PDB entry 1LWV | X-ray diffraction, 2.30 A resolution | chains E and A of the 3 polymer chains in the assembly

# Chain E
Molecule: 15-nt DNA strand
Sequence (15 nucleotides; row label = number of the first residue in the row):
    16 GCGTCCAXGT CTACC
Modified / non-standard residues: PED (pentane-3,4-diol-5-phosphate) at position 23

# Chain A
Molecule: 8-oxoguanine DNA glycosylase
Source organism: Homo sapiens
Notes: EC 3.2.2.-; fragment: core fragment (residues 12-327)
UniProtKB: O15527 (OGG1_HUMAN); numbering as in UniProt (aligned over 12-327)
Amino-acid sequence (324 residues; numbered 4 to 327; the number before each row is that of its first residue):
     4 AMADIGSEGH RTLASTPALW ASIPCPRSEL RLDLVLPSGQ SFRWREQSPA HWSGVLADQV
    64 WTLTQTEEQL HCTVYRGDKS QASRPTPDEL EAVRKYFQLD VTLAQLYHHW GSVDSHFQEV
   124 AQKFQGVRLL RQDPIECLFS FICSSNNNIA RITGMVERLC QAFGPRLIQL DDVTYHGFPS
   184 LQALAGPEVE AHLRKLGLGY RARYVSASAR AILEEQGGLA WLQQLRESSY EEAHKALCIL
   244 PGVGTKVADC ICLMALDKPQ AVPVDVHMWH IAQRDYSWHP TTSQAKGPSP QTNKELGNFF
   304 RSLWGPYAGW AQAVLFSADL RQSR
Not modelled in the structure: 4-8, 80-82, 326-327
Differences from the reference sequence: cloning artifact (4-11)
Curated features (UniProtKB/Swiss-Prot):
  - active site: Lys-249 (Schiff-base intermediate with DNA)
  - binding site (DNA): Asn-149, Arg-154, Arg-204, His-270, Gln-287
  - binding site (8-oxoguanine): Pro-266, Asp-268, Gln-315, Phe-319
  - natural variant: Gly-12 (G12E: Found in a kidney cancer sample), Arg-46 (R46Q: Found in a clear cell renal cell carcinoma sample), Ala-85 (A85S: Found in a lung cancer sample), Arg-131 (R131Q: Found in a lung cancer sample), Arg-154 (R154H: Found in a gastric cancer sample), Ser-232 (S232T: Found in a kidney cancer sample)
  - mutagenesis: Lys-249 (K249Q: Loss of activity), Asp-268 (D268E/Q: No effect on activity; D268N: Decreases activity about 65-fold)
Ligand contacts: 8-aminoguanine (ANG): Gly-42, Phe-45, Phe-144, Ile-152, Lys-249, Cys-253, Met-257, Pro-266, Val-267, Asp-268, Met-271, Gln-315, Phe-319

# How chain E and chain A interact
Pairs across the interface - 30 pairs, chain E then chain A:
  DA22(E) / Asn-149(A)  hydrogen bond to the base
  DA22(E) / Asn-150(A)  sugar contact
  DA22(E) / Asn-151(A)  phosphate contact
  DA22(E) / Val-269(A)  phosphate contact
  PED_23(E) / Ser-147(A)  sugar contact
  PED_23(E) / Asn-150(A)  sugar contact
  PED_23(E) / Asn-151(A)  base contact
  PED_23(E) / Ile-152(A)  base contact
  PED_23(E) / Lys-249(A)  covalent bond
  PED_23(E) / Asp-268(A)  sugar contact
  PED_23(E) / His-270(A)  hydrogen bond to the phosphate
  PED_23(E) / Phe-319(A)  sugar contact
  DG24(E) / Ser-148(A)  sugar contact
  DG24(E) / Asn-149(A)  hydrogen bond to the sugar
  DG24(E) / Tyr-203(A)  hydrogen bond to the base
  DG24(E) / Lys-249(A)  phosphate contact
  DG24(E) / Asp-268(A)  phosphate contact
  DG24(E) / Val-269(A)  hydrogen bond to the phosphate
  DT25(E) / Ser-148(A)  sugar contact
  DT25(E) / Gly-245(A)  phosphate contact
  DT25(E) / Val-246(A)  phosphate contact
  DT25(E) / Gly-247(A)  hydrogen bond to the phosphate
  DT25(E) / Thr-248(A)  hydrogen bond to the phosphate
  DT25(E) / Lys-249(A)  hydrogen bond to the phosphate
  DT25(E) / Val-250(A)  hydrogen bond to the phosphate
  DC26(E) / Tyr-207(A)  sugar contact
  DC26(E) / Leu-243(A)  phosphate contact
  DC26(E) / Pro-244(A)  phosphate contact
  DC26(E) / Gly-245(A)  hydrogen bond to the phosphate
  DC26(E) / Val-246(A)  phosphate contact
Other interface residues (no listed pair), chain A (21 interface residues in all): Leu-323

# Summary
The interface between chain E and chain A involves 5 residues on one side and 21 on the other; the contacts
include 1 covalent bond and 10 hydrogen bonds. Polar pairs include DA22(E)/Asn-149(A), DG24(E)/Tyr-203(A) and
DG24(E)/Asn-149(A). Chain A binds 8-aminoguanine.
Chain E is a 15-nt DNA strand and chain A is 8-oxoguanine DNA glycosylase (Homo sapiens); the structure,
Borohydride-trapped hOgg1 Intermediate Structure Co-Crystallized with 8-aminoguanine, was determined by X-ray
diffraction together with 1HU0, 1LWW and 1LWY from the same study.
